Entry 3AIS (X-ray diffraction, 2.20 A resolution); this record covers chain A.

# Chain A
Protein: Beta-glucosidase
Source organism: Triticum aestivum
Notes: EC 3.2.1.21; fragment: residues in UNP 50-569
UniProt: Q1XH05 (Q1XH05_WHEAT); residues 1-520 here correspond to UniProt positions 50-569 (UniProt number = residue number + 49)
Amino-acid sequence (565 residues; each row starts with the number of its first residue; numbers below 1 keep their minus sign (Met-44 is residue -44)):
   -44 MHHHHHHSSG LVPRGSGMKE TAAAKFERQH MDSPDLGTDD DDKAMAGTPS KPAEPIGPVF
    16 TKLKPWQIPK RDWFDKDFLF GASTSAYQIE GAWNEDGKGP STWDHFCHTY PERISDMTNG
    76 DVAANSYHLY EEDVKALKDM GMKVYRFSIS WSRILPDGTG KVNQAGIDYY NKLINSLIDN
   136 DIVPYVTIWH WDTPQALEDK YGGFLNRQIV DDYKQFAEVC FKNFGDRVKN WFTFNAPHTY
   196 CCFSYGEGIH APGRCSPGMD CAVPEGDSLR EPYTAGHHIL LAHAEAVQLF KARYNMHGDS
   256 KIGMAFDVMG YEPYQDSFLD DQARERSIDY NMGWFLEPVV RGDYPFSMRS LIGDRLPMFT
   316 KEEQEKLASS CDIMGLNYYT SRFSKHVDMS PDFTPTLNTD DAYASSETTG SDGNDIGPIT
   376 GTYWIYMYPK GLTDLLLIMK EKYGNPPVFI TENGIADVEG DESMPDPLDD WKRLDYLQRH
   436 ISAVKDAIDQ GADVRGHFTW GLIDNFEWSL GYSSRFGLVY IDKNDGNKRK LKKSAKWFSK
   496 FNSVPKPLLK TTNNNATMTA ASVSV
Unresolved in the structure: -44 to 11, 503-520
Sequence notes: expression tag (-44 to 0); engineered mutation Ala191 (Glu240 in Q1XH05)
Swiss-Prot annotation at these positions:
  - active site: Glu407 (Nucleophile)
  - binding site (a beta-D-glucoside): Gln43, His145, Tyr334, Glu407, Trp455, Glu462, Trp463, Phe471
Disulfide bonds: Cys210-Cys216
Residues lining bound ligands:
  - beta-D-glucopyranose (BGC): Gln43, His145, Trp146, Asn190, Ala191, Tyr334, Trp379, Glu407, Trp455, Asn460, Glu462, Trp463, Phe471
  - beta-D-glucopyranose / DIMBOA-Glc: Gln43, His145, Trp146, Asn190, Ala191, Thr194, Phe198, Asp262, Met264, Tyr334, Tyr378, Trp379, Glu407, Trp455, Asn460, Glu462, Trp463, Phe471
  - DIMBOA-Glc (HBK; (2S)-2,4-dihydroxy-7-methoxy-2H-1,4-benzoxazin-3(4H)-one): Trp146, Thr194, Phe198, Asp262, Met264, Tyr334, Tyr378, Trp379

# In short
Bound to chain A: beta-D-glucopyranose, DIMBOA-Glc and beta-D-glucopyranose / DIMBOA-Glc. Curated annotation
(UniProt) lists active-site residue Glu407 and 8 beta-D-glucoside-binding residues.
Chain A is Beta-glucosidase (Triticum aestivum); the structure, Crystal structure of a mutant beta-glucosidase
in wheat complexed with DIMBOA-Glc, was determined by X-ray diffraction together with 3AIR, 3AIQ, 3AIU, 3AIV
and 3AIW from the same study.
